PDB entry 5U1A | X-ray diffraction, 2.00 A resolution | chains A and C of the 6 polymer chains in the assembly

[Chain A (and C)]
Protein: Ferritin, MtrE protein chimera
Organism: Helicobacter pylori
Notes: EC 1.16.3.2; chain C of this document is another copy of the same molecule, construct and numbering; everything in this record applies to it too
UniProtKB: chimeric construct of A0A0B2EHC8, Q51006: residues 1-34 from A0A0B2EHC8 (A0A0B2EHC8_HELPX) positions 1-34 (same numbers); residues 35-49 from Q51006 positions 109-123 (UniProt number = residue number + 74); residues 50-182 from A0A0B2EHC8 (A0A0B2EHC8_HELPX) positions 35-167 (UniProt number = residue number - 15)
Chain sequence (182 residues; each row starts with the number of its first residue):
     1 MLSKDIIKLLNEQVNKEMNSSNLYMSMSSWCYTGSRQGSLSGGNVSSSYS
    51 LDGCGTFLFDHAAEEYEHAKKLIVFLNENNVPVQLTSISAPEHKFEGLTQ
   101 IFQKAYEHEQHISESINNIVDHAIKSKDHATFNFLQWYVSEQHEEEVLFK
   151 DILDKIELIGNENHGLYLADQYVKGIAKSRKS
Not modelled in the structure: 36-47, 182 (chain C: 35-48)
Construct notes: conflict G34 (His in A0A0B2EHC8), C54 (Ser39 in A0A0B2EHC8), T56 (Leu41 in A0A0B2EHC8), S140 (Ala125 in A0A0B2EHC8)
Ion coordination: Na+ site 1: W30, C31, Y49; Na+ site 2: E65, E109, Q142, E145; Fe ion: H164 (shared with 1 residue of chain B; H164(C) of chain C; 1 residue of chain D)
What the authors report for this chain:
  - Fe ion coordination: H164
  - Na+ coordination: E65, E109, Q142, E145
  - self-association interface (contacts with another copy of this molecule); pairs are residue here / residue on that copy: Y66-Y66 (pi stacking), I88-I88 (hydrophobic contact), M25, F59, K70, I73, V74

[How chain A and chain C interact]
Pairs across the interface (14; chain A residue first):
  N117(A) - K127(C)  hydrogen bond (side chain-backbone)
  N117(A) - H129(C)
  V120(A) - H129(C)
  D121(A) - K127(C)  salt bridge
  I124(A) - H129(C)
  K125(A) - K127(C)
  F132(A) - F132(C)  hydrophobic
  Q136(A) - N133(C)  hydrogen bond
  V139(A) - H129(C)
  V139(A) - A130(C)
  S140(A) - N133(C)
  H143(A) - N79(C)  hydrogen bond
  H143(A) - A130(C)
  V147(A) - E78(C)
Also at the interface, not in a pair above, chain A (13 interface residues in all): Q110, K150
Also at the interface, not in a pair above, chain C (10 interface residues in all): M1, F75, N80

[Overview]
13 residues of chain A face 10 of chain C across their interface, with 3 hydrogen bonds and 1 salt bridge.
Polar pairs include D121(A)-K127(C), N117(A)-K127(C) and Q136(A)-N133(C). W30(A), C31(A) and Y49(A) coordinate
Na+ site 1. The paper reports Na+ coordination by E65(A), E109(A) and Q142(A) among others; Fe ion
coordination by H164(A).
Both chains are Ferritin, MtrE protein chimera (Helicobacter pylori). Entry 5U1A (Ferritin with Gc MtrE loop 1
inserted at His34) was determined by X-ray diffraction, deposited together with 5U1B.
